8ROP - chains A and C of the 3 polymer chains in the assembly; structure by X-ray diffraction, 1.15 A resolution.

# Chain A
Molecule: MHC class I antigen
From: Homo sapiens
UniProtKB: A0A167RQK8 (A0A167RQK8_HUMAN); residues 1-276 here correspond to UniProt positions 25-300 (UniProt number = residue number + 24)
Amino-acid sequence (276 residues; numbered 1 to 276; the number before each row is that of its first residue):
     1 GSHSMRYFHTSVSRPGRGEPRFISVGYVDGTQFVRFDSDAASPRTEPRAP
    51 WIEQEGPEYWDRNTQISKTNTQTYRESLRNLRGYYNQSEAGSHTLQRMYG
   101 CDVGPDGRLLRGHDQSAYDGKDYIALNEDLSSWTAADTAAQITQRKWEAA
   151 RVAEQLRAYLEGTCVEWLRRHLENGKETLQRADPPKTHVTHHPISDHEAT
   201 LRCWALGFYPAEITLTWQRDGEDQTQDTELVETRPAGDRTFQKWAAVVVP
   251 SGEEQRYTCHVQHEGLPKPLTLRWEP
Cystine bridges: C101-C164, C203-C259

# Chain C
Molecule: Nuclear export protein derived peptide
Amino-acid sequence (8 residues; each row starts with the number of its first residue):
     1 QEIRTFSF

# Interface between chain A and chain C
Residue-residue contacts - 45 pairs, chain A then chain C:
  Y7(A) with Q1(C); E2(C)
  H9(A) with E2(C), salt bridge; T5(C)
  S24(A) with E2(C), hydrogen bond
  R62(A) with Q1(C), hydrogen bond
  N63(A) with Q1(C), hydrogen bond; E2(C), hydrogen bond (side chain-backbone)
  I66(A) with Q1(C); E2(C); I3(C)
  S67(A) with E2(C)
  N70(A) with I3(C); R4(C); T5(C), hydrogen bond (side chain-backbone)
  T73(A) with T5(C); F6(C); S7(C)
  Y74(A) with T5(C), hydrogen bond
  E76(A) with S7(C), hydrogen bond
  S77(A) with S7(C); F8(C), hydrogen bond (side chain-backbone)
  N80(A) with S7(C); F8(C), hydrogen bond (side chain-backbone)
  L81(A) with F8(C), hydrophobic
  Y84(A) with F8(C), hydrogen bond (side chain-backbone)
  L95(A) with F8(C), hydrophobic
  R97(A) with T5(C)
  Y99(A) with E2(C), hydrogen bond; I3(C), hydrogen bond (side chain-backbone)
  S116(A) with F8(C)
  Y123(A) with F8(C), hydrophobic
  T143(A) with F8(C), hydrogen bond (side chain-backbone)
  K146(A) with S7(C), hydrogen bond; F8(C), hydrogen bond (side chain-backbone)
  W147(A) with F6(C); S7(C), hydrogen bond (side chain-backbone); F8(C), hydrophobic
  V152(A) with F6(C), hydrophobic
  Q155(A) with R4(C), hydrogen bond; F6(C)
  Y159(A) with Q1(C), hydrogen bond (side chain-backbone); E2(C); I3(C), hydrophobic
  W167(A) with Q1(C)
Also at the interface, not in a pair above, chain A (31 interface residues in all): Y59, I124, L156, T163
Interface features reported in the paper:
  - pairs named by the authors: Q155(A)-R4(C) (hydrogen bond)

# Overview
31 residues of chain A and 8 residues of chain C are in contact, with 18 hydrogen bonds and 1 salt bridge.
Among the polar pairs are H9(A)-E2(C), S24(A)-E2(C) and R62(A)-Q1(C). The paper describes a hydrogen bond
between Q155(A) and R4(C).
Chain A is MHC class I antigen (Homo sapiens) and chain C is Nuclear export protein derived peptide; the
structure, Crystal structure of HLA B*18:01 in complex with QEIRTFSF, an 8-mer epitope from Influenza A, was
determined by X-ray diffraction (same publication as 8RNG, 8RNH and 8ROO).
